6L21 - chain A; structure by X-ray diffraction, 2.05 A resolution.

== Chain A ==
Molecule: Casein kinase II subunit alpha
Organism: Homo sapiens
Notes: EC 2.7.11.1
UniProt: P68400 (CSK21_HUMAN); residues 1-335 here = UniProt positions 1-335
Amino-acid sequence (340 residues; each row starts with the number of its first residue; numbers below 1 keep their minus sign (Gly-4 is residue -4)):
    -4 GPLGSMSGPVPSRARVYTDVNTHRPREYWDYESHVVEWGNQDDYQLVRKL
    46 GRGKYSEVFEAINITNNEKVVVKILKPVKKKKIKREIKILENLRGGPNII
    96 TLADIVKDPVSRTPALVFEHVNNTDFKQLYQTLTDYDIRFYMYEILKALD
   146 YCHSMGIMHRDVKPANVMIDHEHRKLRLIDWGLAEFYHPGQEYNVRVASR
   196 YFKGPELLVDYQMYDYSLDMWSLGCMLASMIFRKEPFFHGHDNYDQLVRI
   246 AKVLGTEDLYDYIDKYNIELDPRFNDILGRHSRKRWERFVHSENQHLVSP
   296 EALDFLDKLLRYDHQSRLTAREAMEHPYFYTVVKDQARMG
Unresolved in the structure: -4 to 1, 333-335
Construct notes: expression tag (-4 to 0); engineered mutation Ala160 (His in P68400)
UniProt features mapped onto this chain:
  - region: Gln36 to Leu41 (Interaction with beta subunit)
  - active site: Asp156 (Proton acceptor)
  - binding site (ATP): Leu45 to Val53, Lys68
  - natural variant: Arg47 (R47Q: In OCNDS), Tyr50 (Y50S: In OCNDS), Asp175 (D175G: In OCNDS), Lys198 (K198R: In OCNDS)
Small-molecule neighbours: E3U ((6aR)-3,4,6a,10-tetrakis(oxidanyl)-6,7-dihydroindeno[2,1-c]chromen-9-one): Leu45, Val53, Val66, Lys68, Glu81, Leu85, Ile95, Phe113, Glu114, His115, Val116, Asn118, Met163, Ile174, Asp175, Trp176, Gly177

== Summary ==
Chain A binds compound E3U. From UniProt: active-site residue Asp156 and 10 ATP-binding residues.
Chain A is Casein kinase II subunit alpha (Homo sapiens); the structure, Crystal structure of CK2a1 H160A with
hematein, was determined by X-ray diffraction (same publication as 6L23, 6L1Z, 6L20, 6L22 and 6L24).
